5ZSE - chains B and D of the 4 polymer chains in the assembly; structure by X-ray diffraction, 2.20 A resolution.

[Chain B]
Protein: Toll-like receptor 7
From: Macaca mulatta
UniProt: B3Y653 (B3Y653_MACMU); residues 27-839 here = UniProt positions 27-839
Chain sequence (823 residues; numbered 23 to 845; the number before each row is that of its first residue):
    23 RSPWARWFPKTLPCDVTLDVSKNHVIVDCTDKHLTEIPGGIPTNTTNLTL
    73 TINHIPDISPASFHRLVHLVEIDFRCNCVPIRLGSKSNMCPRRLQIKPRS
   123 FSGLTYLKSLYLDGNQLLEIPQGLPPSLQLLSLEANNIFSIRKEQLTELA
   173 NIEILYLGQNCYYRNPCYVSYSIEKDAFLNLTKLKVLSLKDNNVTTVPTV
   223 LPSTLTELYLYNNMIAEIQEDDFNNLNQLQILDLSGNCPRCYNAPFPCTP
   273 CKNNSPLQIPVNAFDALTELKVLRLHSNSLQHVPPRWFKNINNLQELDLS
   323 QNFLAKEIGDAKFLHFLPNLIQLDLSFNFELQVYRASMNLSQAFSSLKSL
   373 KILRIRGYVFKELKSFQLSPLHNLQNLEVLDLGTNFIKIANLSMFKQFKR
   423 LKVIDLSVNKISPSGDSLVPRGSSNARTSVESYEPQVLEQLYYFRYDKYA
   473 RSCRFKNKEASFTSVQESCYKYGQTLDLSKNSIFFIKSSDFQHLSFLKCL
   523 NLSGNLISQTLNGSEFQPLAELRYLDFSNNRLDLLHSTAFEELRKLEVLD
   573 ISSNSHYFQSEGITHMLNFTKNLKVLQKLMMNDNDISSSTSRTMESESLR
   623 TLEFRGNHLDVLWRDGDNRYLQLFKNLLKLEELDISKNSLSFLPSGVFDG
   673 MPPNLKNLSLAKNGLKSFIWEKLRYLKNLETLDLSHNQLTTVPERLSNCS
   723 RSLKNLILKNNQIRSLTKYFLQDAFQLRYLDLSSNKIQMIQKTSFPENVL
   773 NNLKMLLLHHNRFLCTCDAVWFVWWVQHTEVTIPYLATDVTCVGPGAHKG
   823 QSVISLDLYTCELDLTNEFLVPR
Disordered / not traced: 23-26, 436-458, 479-489, 836-845
Disulfides: Cys-36/Cys-51, Cys-98/Cys-475, Cys-100/Cys-112, Cys-183/Cys-189, Cys-260/Cys-273, Cys-263/Cys-270, Cys-491/Cys-521, Cys-787/Cys-814, Cys-789/Cys-833
Covalently attached groups: N-acetylglucosamine (NAG) linked to Asn-69, Asn-215, Asn-361, Asn-413, Asn-523, Asn-534, Asn-590, Asn-679, Asn-720
Sequence notes: expression tag (23-26, 840-845); engineered mutation Gln-167 (Asn in B3Y653), Gln-389 (Asn in B3Y653), Gln-488 (Asn in B3Y653), Gln-799 (Asn in B3Y653)
Residues lining bound ligands:
  - IMDQ (IDQ; 1-[[4-(aminomethyl)phenyl]methyl]-2-butyl-imidazo[4,5-c]quinolin-4-amine), molecule 1: Tyr-264, Asn-265, Phe-349, Phe-351, Gln-354, Val-355, Tyr-356, Val-381, Phe-408
  - IMDQ (IDQ), molecule 2: Thr-532, Asp-555, Leu-557, His-558, Gly-584, Ile-585, Thr-586

[Chain D]
Molecule: 6-nt RNA strand
Sequence (6 nucleotides; numbered 0 to 5; the number before each row is that of its first residue; numbering starts at 0):
     0 GGUCCC
Disordered / not traced: 0

[Chain B / chain D interface]
Contacting residue pairs (32):
  Ile-74(B) with G1(D), sugar contact
  His-76(B) with G1(D), hydrogen bond to the base
  Arg-97(B) with U2(D), hydrogen bond to the base
  Cys-98(B) with G1(D), base contact; U2(D), base contact
  Leu-105(B) with G1(D), sugar contact; U2(D), phosphate contact; C3(D), phosphate contact
  Gly-106(B) with G1(D), phosphate contact
  Ser-107(B) with G1(D), hydrogen bond to the phosphate
  Asn-110(B) with G1(D), base contact
  Asp-135(B) with U2(D), base contact
  Glu-156(B) with U2(D), hydrogen bond to the base
  Ala-157(B) with U2(D), base contact
  Gln-181(B) with U2(D), hydrogen bond to the sugar
  Tyr-184(B) with U2(D), hydrogen bond to the phosphate; C3(D), hydrogen bond to the phosphate
  Arg-186(B) with C3(D), salt bridge to the phosphate; C5(D), base contact
  Gln-462(B) with C4(D), sugar contact
  Arg-467(B) with C3(D), hydrogen bond to the sugar; C4(D), phosphate contact
  Tyr-468(B) with C4(D), hydrogen bond to the phosphate
  Asp-469(B) with C3(D), hydrogen bond to the sugar
  Ala-472(B) with U2(D), sugar contact; C3(D), sugar contact
  Arg-473(B) with U2(D), hydrogen bond to the sugar; C3(D), base contact
  Ser-474(B) with U2(D), phosphate contact; C3(D), base contact
  Cys-475(B) with G1(D), hydrogen bond to the phosphate; U2(D), hydrogen bond to the phosphate
Other interface residues (no listed pair), chain B (26 interface residues in all): Val-101, Leu-463, Lys-470, Arg-476

[In short]
The interface between chain B and chain D involves 26 residues on one side and 5 on the other, with 13
hydrogen bonds and 1 salt bridge. Among the polar pairs are His-76(B)/G1(D), Arg-97(B)/U2(D) and
Glu-156(B)/U2(D). Chain B binds IMDQ.
Chain B is Toll-like receptor 7 (Macaca mulatta) and chain D is a 6-nt RNA strand; the structure, Crystal
structure of monkey TLR7 in complex with IMDQ and GGUCCC, was determined by X-ray diffraction (same
publication as 5ZSA, 5ZSB, 5ZSC, 5ZSD, 5ZSL, 5ZSM and 5ZSN).
